Entry 1NEJ (X-ray diffraction, 2.10 A resolution); this record covers chains A and D of the 4 polymer chains in the assembly.

# Chain A
Protein: Hemoglobin alpha chain
Organism: Homo sapiens
Notes: fragment: alpha chain
UniProt: P69905 (HBA_HUMAN); residues 1-141 here = UniProt positions 1-141
Chain sequence (141 residues; numbered 1 to 141; the number before each row is that of its first residue):
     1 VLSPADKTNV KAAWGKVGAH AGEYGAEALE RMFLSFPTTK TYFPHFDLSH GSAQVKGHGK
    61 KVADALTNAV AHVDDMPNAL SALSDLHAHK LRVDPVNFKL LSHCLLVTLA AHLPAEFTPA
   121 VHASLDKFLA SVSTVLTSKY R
UniProt features mapped onto this chain:
  - site: Lys61 (Not glycated)
  - natural variant: Asp6 (A6D: In J-Toronto; this construct carries the variant), Ala13 (A13D: In J-Paris 1/J-Aljezur), Glu27 (A27E: In Shenyang; this construct carries the variant), Lys61 (K61N: In Zambia; deletion: In Clinic), Asp64 (A64D: In Pontoise; this construct carries the variant), Asp75 (D75A: In Lille; D75G: In Chapel Hill; D75N: In G-Pest), Ala111 (A111D: In Petah Tikva)
Ion coordination: heme Fe: His87 (together with carbon monoxide)
Small-molecule neighbours: carbon monoxide / heme: Leu29, Met32, Thr39, Tyr42, Phe43, His45, Phe46, His58, Lys61, Val62, Ala65, Leu66, Leu83, Leu86, His87, Leu91, Val93, Asn97, Phe98, Leu101, Leu129, Val132, Leu136

# Chain D
Protein: Hemoglobin beta chain
Organism: Homo sapiens
Notes: fragment: beta chain
UniProt: P68871 (HBB_HUMAN); residues 1-146 here = UniProt positions 1-146
Chain sequence (146 residues; each row starts with the number of its first residue):
     1 VHLTPVEKSA VTALWGKVNV DEVGGEALGR LLVVYPWTQR FFESFGDLST PDAVMGNPKV
    61 KAHGKKVLGA FSDGLAHLDN LKGTFATLSE LHCDKLHVDP ENFRLLGNVL VCVLAHHFGK
   121 EFTPPVQAAY QKVVAGVANA LAHKYH
UniProt features mapped onto this chain:
  - natural variant: Leu3 (H3L: In Graz; this construct carries the variant), Glu7 (E7A: In G-Makassar; E7K: In Hb C; E7Q: In Machida; E7V: In SKCA), Lys8 (E8K: In G-Siriraj; this construct carries the variant), Val11 (A11V: In Iraq-Halabja; this construct carries the variant), Gly16 (W16G: In Randwick; this construct carries the variant), Val23 (E23V: In D-Granada; this construct carries the variant), Gly24 (V24G: In Miyashiro; this construct carries the variant), Gly25 (G25D: In Moscva; G25R: In Riverdale-Bronx; G25V: In Savannah), Leu32 (L32P: In Yokohama), Val33 (L33V: In Muscat; this construct carries the variant), Arg40 (Q40R: In Tianshui; this construct carries the variant), Phe42 (F42Y: In Mequon; deletion: In Bruxelles), 11 further natural variant entries in UniProt
Ion coordination: heme Fe: His92 (together with carbon monoxide)
Small-molecule neighbours: carbon monoxide / heme: Leu28, Leu31, Thr38, Phe41, Phe42, Ser44, Phe45, His63, Lys66, Val67, Ala70, Phe71, Phe85, Leu88, Leu91, His92, Leu96, Val98, Asn102, Phe103, Leu106, Leu141

# How chain A and chain D interact
Pairs across the interface (15; chain A residue first):
  Thr38(A) with His97(D)
  Thr41(A) with Arg40(D), hydrogen bond (backbone-side chain)
  Tyr42(A) with Arg40(D)
  Leu91(A) with Arg40(D)
  Arg92(A) with Trp37(D); Gln39(D); Arg40(D); Glu43(D), salt bridge
  Val93(A) with Trp37(D)
  Asp94(A) with Trp37(D); Asp99(D); Asn102(D), hydrogen bond
  Pro95(A) with Trp37(D)
  Val96(A) with Asp99(D)
  Lys139(A) with Pro36(D)

# Overview
10 residues of chain A face 8 of chain D across their interface, with 2 hydrogen bonds and 1 salt bridge.
Among the polar pairs are Arg92(A)-Glu43(D), Thr41(A)-Arg40(D) and Asp94(A)-Asn102(D). Bound to chain A:
carbon monoxide / heme. Chain D binds carbon monoxide / heme.
Here chain A is Hemoglobin alpha chain and chain D is Hemoglobin beta chain, both from Homo sapiens. Entry
1NEJ (Crystalline Human Carbonmonoxy Hemoglobin S (Liganded Sickle Cell Hemoglobin) Exhibits The R2 Quaternary
State At Neutral ...) was determined by X-ray diffraction (same publication as 1M9P).
